Entry 7PIP (electron microscopy, 9.30 A resolution (very low resolution: no residue pairs are listed; an interface is given only as per-side residue counts)); this record covers chains a and 3 of the 55 polymer chains in the assembly.

[Chain a]
Name: 50S ribosomal protein L2
Organism: Mycoplasma pneumoniae M129
UniProtKB: P75577 (RL2_MYCPN); numbering as in UniProt (aligned over 1-287)
Sequence (287 residues; numbered 1 to 287; the number before each row is that of its first residue):
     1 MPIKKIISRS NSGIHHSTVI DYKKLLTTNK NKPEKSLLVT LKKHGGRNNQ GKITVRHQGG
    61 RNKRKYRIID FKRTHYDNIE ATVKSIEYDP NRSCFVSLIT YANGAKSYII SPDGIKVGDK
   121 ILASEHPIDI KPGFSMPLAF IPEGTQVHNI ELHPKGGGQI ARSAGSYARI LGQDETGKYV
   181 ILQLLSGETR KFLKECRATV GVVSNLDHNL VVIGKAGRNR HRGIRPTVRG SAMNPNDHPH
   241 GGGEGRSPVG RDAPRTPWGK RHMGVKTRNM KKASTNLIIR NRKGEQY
Unresolved in the structure: 1, 287

[Chain 3]
Molecule: 23S ribosomal RNA
Organism: Mycoplasma pneumoniae M129
Sequence (2907 nucleotides; numbered 1 to 2907; the number before each row is that of its first residue):
     1 UACAAUAAGU UACUAAGGGC UUAUGGUGGA UGCCUUGGCA CUAAUAGGCG AUGAAGGACG
    61 UGUUAACCUG CGAUAAGCUU CGGGUAGGUG GUAAGAACCU CAGAUCCGGA GAUUUCCGAA
   121 UGGAGCAAUC CGGUAGUUGG AAACAGCUAU CAUUAAUUGA UGAAUAAAUA GUCAAUUAAA
   181 GCAAUACGUG GUGAAGUGAA ACAUCUCAGU AGCCACAGGA AAAGAAAACG AAUGUGAUUC
   241 CGUGUGUAGU GGCGAGCGAA AGCGGAACAG GCCAAACUUA UCAUUAGAUA GGGGUUGUAG
   301 GGCUUGCAAU GUGGACUUGA AAACGAUAGA AGAAGCUGUU GGAAAGCAGC GCGCAAAAGG
   361 GUGAUAGCCC CGUAUUUGAA AUUGUUUUCA UACCUAGCGA GAUCCCUGAG UAGCUCGGAA
   421 AACGUUAUUU UGAGUGAAUC UGCCCAGACC AUUGGGUAAG CCUAAAUACU AAUUAGUGAC
   481 CGAUAGCGAA ACAGUACCGU GAGGGAAAGG UGAAAAGAAC CCAGAGAUGG GAGUGAAAUA
   541 GAUUCUGAAA CCAUAUGCCU ACAACGUGUC AGAGCACAUU AAUGUGUGAU GGCGUGCGUU
   601 UUGAAGUAUG AGCCGGCGAG UUAUGAUAGC AAGCGUUAGU UAACCAGGAG AUGGGGAGCU
   661 GUAGCGAAAG CGAGUUUUAA AAGAGCGUUU GUUUGUUAUU AUAGACCCGA AACGGGUUGA
   721 GCUAGUCAUG AGCAGGUUGA AGGUUGAGUA ACAUCAACUG GAGGACCGAA CCGACUCUCG
   781 UUGAAACGAU AGCGGAUGAC UUGUGAUUAG GGGUGAAAUU CCAAUCGAAA UCCGUGAUAG
   841 CUGGUUCUCG UCGAAAUAGC UUUAAGGCUA GCGUGAGAUC ACAAAUAAGU GGAGGUAAAG
   901 CUACUGAAUG UAUGAUGGCG CCACCUAGGC GUACUGAAUA CAAUUAAACU CUGAAUGCCA
   961 UUUAUUUUAU UCUCGCAGUC AGACAGUGGG GGAUAAGCUU CAUUGUCAAG AGGGGAAGAG
  1021 CCCAGAUCAU UAAAUAAGGU CCCCAAAAUA UACUAAGUGG AAAAGGAUGU GAAAGUGCUA
  1081 AAACAGCAAG GAUGUUGGCU UAGAAGCAGC CAUCGUUUAA AGAGUGCGUA ACAGCUCACU
  1141 UGUCGAGUGU UUUUGCGCCG AAGAUGUAAC GGGGCUAAGU AUAUUACCGA AUUUAUGGAU
  1201 AAGAUUUAUA UCUUGUGGUA GACGAGCGUU GUAUUGGAGU UGAAGUCAAA GCGUGAGCAU
  1261 UGGUGGAUCC AAUACAAGUG AGAAUGCCGG CAUGAGUAAC GCUUGGGAGU GAGAAUCUCC
  1321 CAAACCGAUU GACUAAGGUU UCCUGGACCA GGGUCGUCCU UCCAGGGUUA GUCUGGACCU
  1381 AAGCUGAGGC UGAAAAGCGU AGGCGAUGGA CAACAGGUUA AUAUUCCUGU ACUUACAGUU
  1441 AGACUGAUGG AGUGACAAAG AAGGUUUUCC ACCCCCAUAA UUGGAUUUGG GGAUAAAUCA
  1501 UAAGGUGGUA CAAUAGGCAA AUCCGUUGUG CAUAACAUUG AGUGAUGAUG UCGAGUGAAU
  1561 GAGUGAUCAA GUAGCGAAGG UGGUAUUAAU CAUGCUUUCA AGAAAAGCUU CUAGGGUUAA
  1621 UCUAGCUGUA ACCAGUACCG AGAACGAACA CACGUAGUCA AGGAGAGGAU CCUAAGGUUA
  1681 GCGAGUGAAC UAUAGCCAAG GAACUCUGCA AAUUAACCCC GUAAGUUAGC GAGAAGGGGU
  1741 GCUUAUGUAA AAGUAAGCCG CAGUGAAGAA CGAGGGGGGA CUGUUUAACU AAAACACAAC
  1801 UCUAUGCCAA ACCGUAAGGU GAUGUAUAUG GGGUGACACC UGCCCAGUGC UGGAAGGUUA
  1861 AAGAAGGAGG UUAGCGCAAG CGAAGCUUUU AACUGAAGCC CCAGUGAACG GCGGCCGUAA
  1921 CUAUAACGGU CCUAAGGUAG CGAAAUUCCU AGUCGGGUAA AUUCCGUCCC GCUUGAAUGG
  1981 UGUAACCAUC UCUUGACUGU CUCGGCUAUA GACUCGGUGA AAUCCAGGUA CGGGUGAAGA
  2041 CACCCGUUAG GCGCAACGGG ACGGAAAGAC CCCGUGAAGC UUUACUGUAG CUUAAUAUUG
  2101 AUCAGGACAU UAUCAUGUAG AGAAUAGGUA GGAGCAAUCG AUGCAAGUUC GCUAGGACUU
  2161 GUUGAUGCGA AAGGUGGAAU ACUACCCUUG GUUGUGUGCU GUUCUAAUUG GUAACUGUUA
  2221 UCCAGUUUCA AGACAGUGUU AGGUGGGCAG UUUGACUGGG GCGGUCGCCU CCUAAAAGGU
  2281 AACGGAGGCG UACAAAGGUA CCUUCAGUAC GGUUGGAAAU CGUAUGUAGA GUGUAAUGGU
  2341 GUAAGGGUGC UUGACUGUGA GACAUACAGG UCGAACAGGU GAGAAAUCAG GUCAUAGUGA
  2401 UCCGGUGGUC CAGUAUGGAA UGGCCAUCGC UCAACGGAUA AAAGCUACUC CGGGGAUAAC
  2461 AGGCUGAUAC UGCCCAAGAG UUCAUAUCGA CGGCAGUGUU UGGCACCUCG AUGUCGACUC
  2521 AUCUCAUCCU CGAGCUGAAG CAGGUUCGAA GGGUUCGGCU GUUCGCCGAU UAAAGAGAUA
  2581 CGUGAGUUGG GUUCAAACCG UCGUGAGACA GGUUGGUCCC UAUCUAUUGU GCCCGUAGGA
  2641 AGAUUGAAGA GUGUUGCUUC UAGUACGAGA GGACCGAAGC GAGGACACCU CUUAUGCUCC
  2701 AGUUGUAGCG CCAGCUGCAC CGCUGGGUAG UAACGUGUCU AUUAGAUAAA CGCUGAAAGC
  2761 AUCUAAGUGU GAAACUAUCU CAAAGAUUAA UCUUCCCAUU UCGCAAGAAA GUAAGAGCCG
  2821 UCAAAGACGA UGACGUUGAU AGGUUACAGG UGUAAGCAUA GUGAUAUGUU GAGCUGAGUA
  2881 AUACUAAUUG CUCGAGGACU UAUUGGA
Unresolved in the structure: 1-7, 923-927, 1560-1569, 2901-2907

[Chain a / chain 3 interface]
At this resolution (9 A) residue pairs are not listed: 145 residues of chain a and 117 of chain 3 lie at the interface.

[Summary]
Chain a and chain 3 form an interface of 145 and 117 residues respectively.
Here chain a is 50S ribosomal protein L2 and chain 3 is 23S ribosomal RNA, both from Mycoplasma pneumoniae
M129. Entry 7PIP (70S ribosome with EF-Tu-tRNA and P-site tRNA in pseudouridimycin-treated Mycoplasma
pneumoniae cells) was determined by electron microscopy (same publication as 7OOC, 7OOD, 7P6Z, 7PAH, 7PAI,
7PAJ and 23 further entries).
